PDB entry 8SMZ | electron microscopy, 3.20 A resolution | chains A and I of the 12 polymer chains in the assembly

== Chain A ==
Protein: Histone H3.1
From: Homo sapiens
UniProt: P68431 (H31_HUMAN); residues 0-135 here correspond to UniProt positions 1-136 (UniProt number = residue number + 1)
Sequence (140 residues; numbered -4 to 135; the number before each row is that of its first residue; numbers below 1 keep their minus sign (Gly-4 is residue -4)):
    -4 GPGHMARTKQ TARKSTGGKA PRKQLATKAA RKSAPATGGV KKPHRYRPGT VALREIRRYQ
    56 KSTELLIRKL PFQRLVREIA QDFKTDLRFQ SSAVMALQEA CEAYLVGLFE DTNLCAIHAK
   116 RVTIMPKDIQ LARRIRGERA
Disordered / not traced: -4 to 36
Construct notes: expression tag (-4 to -1)
UniProt features mapped onto this chain:
  - modified residue: Arg2 (Asymmetric dimethylarginine), Thr3 (Phosphothreonine), Lys4 (Allysine), Gln5 (5-glutamyl dopamine), Thr6 (Phosphothreonine), Arg8 (Citrulline), Lys9 (N6,N6,N6-trimethyllysine), Ser10 (ADP-ribosylserine), Thr11 (Phosphothreonine), Lys14 (N6-(2-hydroxyisobutyryl)lysine), Arg17 (Asymmetric dimethylarginine), Lys18 (N6-(2-hydroxyisobutyryl)lysine), Lys23 (N6-(2-hydroxyisobutyryl)lysine), Arg26 (Citrulline), Lys27 (N6,N6,N6-trimethyllysine), Ser28 (ADP-ribosylserine), Lys36 (N6,N6,N6-trimethyllysine), Lys37 (N6-methyllysine), Tyr41 (Phosphotyrosine), Lys56 (N6,N6,N6-trimethyllysine) and 8 more in UniProt
  - lipidation: Lys18 (N6-decanoyllysine)

== Chain I ==
Molecule: 147-nt DNA strand
From: Homo sapiens
Sequence (147 nucleotides; each row starts with the number of its first residue; numbers below 1 keep their minus sign (DA-73 is residue -73)):
   -73 ATCGAGAATC CCGGTGCCGA GGCCGCTCAA TTGGTCGTAG ACAGCTCTAG CACCGCTTAA
   -13 ACGCACGTAC GCGCTGTCCC CCGCGTTTTA ACCGCCAAGG GGATTACTCC CTAGTCTCCA
    47 GGCACGTGTC AGATATATAC ATCCGAT

== Chain A / chain I interface ==
Contacting residue pairs (17; chain A residue first):
  Tyr41(A) - DC69(I)  phosphate contact
  Tyr41(A) - DC70(I)  phosphate contact
  Arg42(A) - DC70(I)  salt bridge to the phosphate
  Pro43(A) - DA-5(I)  sugar contact
  Thr45(A) - DC70(I)  phosphate contact
  Arg63(A) - DA-13(I)  sugar contact
  Arg72(A) - DC-23(I)  salt bridge to the phosphate
  Arg83(A) - DG-24(I)  phosphate contact
  Arg83(A) - DC-23(I)  phosphate contact
  Phe84(A) - DG-24(I)  sugar contact
  Phe84(A) - DC-23(I)  hydrogen bond to the phosphate
  Gln85(A) - DG-24(I)  phosphate contact
  Ser86(A) - DG-24(I)  phosphate contact
  Arg116(A) - DG-3(I)  phosphate contact
  Val117(A) - DG-3(I)  hydrogen bond to the phosphate
  Thr118(A) - DG-3(I)  hydrogen bond to the phosphate
  Met120(A) - DC-2(I)  phosphate contact
Other interface residues (no listed pair), chain A (16 interface residues in all): His39, Arg40
Other interface residues (no listed pair), chain I (11 interface residues in all): DA-14, DC-4, DG71

== Summary ==
The interface between chain A and chain I involves 16 residues on one side and 11 on the other, with 3
hydrogen bonds and 2 salt bridges. Among the polar pairs are Phe84(A)-DC-23(I), Val117(A)-DG-3(I) and
Thr118(A)-DG-3(I).
Chain A is Histone H3.1 and chain I is a 147-nt DNA strand, both from Homo sapiens; the structure, Cryo-EM
structure of the human nucleosome core particle in complex with RNF168 and UbcH5c~Ub (UbcH5c chemically ...,
was determined by electron microscopy (same publication as 8SMW, 8SMX, 8SMY, 8SN0, 8SN1, 8SN2 and 3 further
entries).
